5HF9 - chains A and B; structure by X-ray diffraction, 2.20 A resolution.

Chain A (and B):
Molecule: Acetylcholinesterase
From: Homo sapiens
Notes: EC 3.1.1.7; fragment: catalytic domain, to 574; chain B of this document is another copy of the same molecule, construct and numbering; everything in this record applies to it too
Reference sequence: P22303 (ACES_HUMAN); residues 2-543 here correspond to UniProt positions 33-574 (UniProt number = residue number + 31)
Sequence (542 residues; numbered 2 to 543; the number before each row is that of its first residue):
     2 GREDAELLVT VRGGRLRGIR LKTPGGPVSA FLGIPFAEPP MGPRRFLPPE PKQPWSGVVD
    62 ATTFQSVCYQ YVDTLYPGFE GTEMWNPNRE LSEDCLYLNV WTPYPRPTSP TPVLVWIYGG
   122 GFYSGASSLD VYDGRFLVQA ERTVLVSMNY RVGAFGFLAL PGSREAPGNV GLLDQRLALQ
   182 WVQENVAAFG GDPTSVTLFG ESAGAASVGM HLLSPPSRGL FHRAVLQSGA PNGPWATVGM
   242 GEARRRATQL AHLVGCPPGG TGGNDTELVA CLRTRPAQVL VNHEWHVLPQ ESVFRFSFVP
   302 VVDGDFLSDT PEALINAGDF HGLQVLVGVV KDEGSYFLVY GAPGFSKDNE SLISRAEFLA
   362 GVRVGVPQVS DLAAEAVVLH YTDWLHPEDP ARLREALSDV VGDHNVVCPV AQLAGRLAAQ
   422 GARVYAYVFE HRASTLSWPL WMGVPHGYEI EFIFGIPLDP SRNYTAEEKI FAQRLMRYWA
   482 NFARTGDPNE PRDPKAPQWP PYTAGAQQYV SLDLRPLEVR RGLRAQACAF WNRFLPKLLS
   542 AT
Unresolved in the structure: 2-3, 259-264, 495-497, 543 (chain B: 2-3, 260-261, 493-496, 543)
Disulfide bonds: Cys-69/Cys-96, Cys-257/Cys-272, Cys-409/Cys-529
Glycans and other covalent adducts: diethyl phosphonate (DEP) linked to Ser-203; glycan linked to Asn-350
Residues lining bound ligands:
  - diethyl phosphonate (DEP): Gly-120, Gly-121, Gly-122, Tyr-124, Ala-204, Trp-236, Phe-295, Phe-297, Phe-338, Val-407, His-447
  - HI6 (4-(aminocarbonyl)-1-[({2-[(E)-(hydroxyimino)methyl]pyridinium-1-yl}methoxy)methyl]pyridinium): Tyr-72, Asp-74, Tyr-124, Val-282, Asn-283, Glu-285, Trp-286, Val-294, Phe-295, Arg-296, Phe-297, Tyr-337, Phe-338, Tyr-341
Swiss-Prot annotation at these positions:
  - active site: Ser-203 (Acyl-ester intermediate), Glu-334 (Charge relay system), His-447 (Charge relay system)
  - binding site (galanthamine): Trp-86, Glu-202, Ser-203, Tyr-337
  - binding site (huperzine A): Trp-86, Tyr-133, Tyr-337
  - binding site (huprine W): Gly-122, Ser-203, Trp-439, His-447
  - glycosylation (N-linked (GlcNAc...) asparagine): Asn-265, Asn-350, Asn-464

How chain A and chain B interact:
Residue-residue contacts (40; chain A residue first):
  Leu-373(A) with Phe-535(B), hydrophobic; Lys-538(B); Leu-539(B)
  Glu-376(A) with Lys-538(B)
  Ala-377(A) with Phe-535(B), hydrophobic
  Leu-380(A) with His-381(B); Ala-530(B); Phe-531(B); Phe-535(B), hydrophobic
  His-381(A) with Leu-380(B)
  Thr-383(A) with Gln-527(B), hydrogen bond (backbone-side chain)
  Asp-384(A) with Gln-527(B)
  Trp-385(A) with Gln-508(B), hydrogen bond (backbone-side chain); Ala-526(B); Gln-527(B), hydrogen bond (backbone-side chain); Ala-530(B); Arg-534(B)
  Leu-386(A) with Arg-522(B), hydrogen bond (backbone-side chain); Gly-523(B); Ala-526(B), hydrophobic; Gln-527(B)
  His-387(A) with Arg-522(B)
  Gln-508(A) with Trp-385(B), hydrogen bond (side chain-backbone)
  Arg-522(A) with Leu-386(B), hydrogen bond (side chain-backbone); His-387(B)
  Gly-523(A) with Leu-386(B)
  Ala-526(A) with Trp-385(B)
  Gln-527(A) with Thr-383(B), hydrogen bond (side chain-backbone); Asp-384(B); Trp-385(B), hydrogen bond (side chain-backbone)
  Ala-530(A) with Leu-380(B), hydrophobic; Trp-385(B)
  Phe-531(A) with Leu-380(B)
  Arg-534(A) with Trp-385(B)
  Phe-535(A) with Leu-373(B); Ala-377(B), hydrophobic; Leu-380(B), hydrophobic
  Lys-538(A) with Leu-373(B); Glu-376(B)
  Leu-539(A) with Leu-373(B), hydrophobic
Interface residues without a listed pair, chain B (22 interface residues in all): Ala-542

Overview:
21 residues of chain A face 22 of chain B across their interface; the contacts include 8 hydrogen bonds. Among
the polar pairs are Thr-383(A)/Gln-527(B), Trp-385(A)/Gln-508(B) and Trp-385(A)/Gln-527(B). Bound to chain A:
compound HI6. Diethyl phosphonate is covalently linked to Ser-203(A).
Both chains are Acetylcholinesterase (Homo sapiens). Entry 5HF9 (Crystal structure of human
acetylcholinesterase in complex with paraoxon and HI6) was determined by X-ray diffraction together with 5HF5,
5HF6, 5HF8 and 5HFA from the same study.
